PDB entry 1NIK | X-ray diffraction, 4.10 A resolution (low resolution: residue-level contacts below are approximate; hydrogen-bond / salt-bridge calls are withheld) | chains C and K of the 12 polymer chains in the assembly

Chain C:
Protein: DNA-directed RNA polymerase II, chain RPB3
Organism: Saccharomyces cerevisiae
Notes: EC 2.7.7.6
Reference sequence: P16370 (RPB3_YEAST); residues 1-318 here = UniProt positions 1-318
Amino-acid sequence (318 residues; numbered 1 to 318; the number before each row is that of its first residue):
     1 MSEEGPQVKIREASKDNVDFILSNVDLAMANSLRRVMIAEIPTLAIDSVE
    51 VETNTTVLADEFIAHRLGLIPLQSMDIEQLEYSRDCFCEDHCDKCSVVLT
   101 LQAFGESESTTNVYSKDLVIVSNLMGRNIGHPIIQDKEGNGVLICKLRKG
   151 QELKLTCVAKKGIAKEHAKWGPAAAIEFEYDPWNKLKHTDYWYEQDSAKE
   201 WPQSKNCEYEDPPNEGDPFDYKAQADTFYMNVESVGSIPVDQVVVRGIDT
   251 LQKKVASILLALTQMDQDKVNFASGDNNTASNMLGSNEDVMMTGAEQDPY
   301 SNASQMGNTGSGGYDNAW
Disordered / not traced: 1-2, 269-318
Ion coordination: Zn2+: Cys86, Cys88, Cys92, Cys95

Chain K:
Protein: DNA-directed RNA polymerase II, chain RPB11
Organism: Saccharomyces cerevisiae
Notes: EC 2.7.7.6
Reference sequence: P38902 (RPB11_YEAST); numbering as in UniProt (aligned over 1-120)
Amino-acid sequence (120 residues; numbered 1 to 120; the number before each row is that of its first residue):
     1 MNAPDRFELFLLGEGESKLKIDPDTKAPNAVVITFEKEDHTLGNLIRAEL
    51 LNDRKVLFAAYKVEHPFFARFKLRIQTTEGYDPKDALKNACNSIINKLGA
   101 LKTNFETEWNLQTLAADDAF
Disordered / not traced: 115-120

How chain C and chain K interact:
Residue-residue contacts (69; chain C residue first):
  Glu3(C) - Thr103(K)
  Glu3(C) - Asn104(K)
  Glu4(C) - Asn96(K)
  Glu4(C) - Ala100(K)
  Pro6(C) - Lys97(K)
  Pro6(C) - Leu101(K)
  Pro6(C) - Asn104(K)
  Gln7(C) - Asn104(K)
  Val8(C) - Leu101(K)
  Val8(C) - Phe105(K)
  Val8(C) - Glu108(K)
  Ile10(C) - Glu108(K)
  Ile10(C) - Trp109(K)
  Ile10(C) - Gln112(K)
  Ala13(C) - Trp109(K)
  Ala13(C) - Leu114(K)
  Ser14(C) - Trp109(K)
  Ser14(C) - Leu114(K)
  Val18(C) - Trp109(K)
  Phe20(C) - Phe105(K)
  Ala28(C) - Asn44(K)
  Ala28(C) - Ala48(K)
  Met29(C) - Leu45(K)
  Met29(C) - Ile94(K)
  Met29(C) - Leu98(K)
  Ser32(C) - Thr41(K)
  Ser32(C) - Leu45(K)
  Arg35(C) - Asp39(K)
  Arg35(C) - His40(K)
  Arg35(C) - Thr41(K)
  Val36(C) - Thr41(K)
  Arg84(C) - Phe10(K)
  Arg84(C) - Leu11(K)
  Ala164(C) - Arg6(K)
  Lys165(C) - Arg6(K)
  Lys165(C) - Leu9(K)
  Lys165(C) - Phe10(K)
  Lys165(C) - Asp39(K)
  Glu166(C) - Arg6(K)
  Glu166(C) - Phe10(K)
  His167(C) - Arg6(K)
  Asp241(C) - Phe105(K)
  Asp241(C) - Trp109(K)
  Val244(C) - Phe105(K)
  Ile248(C) - Leu98(K)
  Ile248(C) - Leu101(K)
  Ile248(C) - Lys102(K)
  Asp249(C) - Lys102(K)
  Leu251(C) - Leu45(K)
  Leu251(C) - Leu98(K)
  Gln252(C) - Ile95(K)
  Gln252(C) - Leu98(K)
  Gln252(C) - Gly99(K)
  Gln252(C) - Lys102(K)
  Lys254(C) - Glu38(K)
  Lys254(C) - Leu42(K)
  Val255(C) - Cys91(K)
  Val255(C) - Ile94(K)
  Val255(C) - Ile95(K)
  Ala256(C) - Ile95(K)
  Ile258(C) - Leu19(K)
  Ile258(C) - Leu42(K)
  Leu259(C) - Asn92(K)
  Ala261(C) - Leu19(K)
  Leu262(C) - Leu19(K)
  Leu262(C) - Leu87(K)
  Leu262(C) - Lys88(K)
  Met265(C) - Leu19(K)
  Asp266(C) - Lys88(K)
Also at the interface, not in a pair above, chain C (43 interface residues in all): Gly5, Lys9, Arg11, Leu22, Leu33, Glu40, Ile163, Val245
Also at the interface, not in a pair above, chain K (38 interface residues in all): Phe7, Ile21, Phe35, Lys84, Glu106

In short:
43 residues of chain C face 38 of chain K across their interface. Cys86(C), Cys88(C), Cys92(C) and Cys95(C)
coordinate Zn2+.
Chain C is DNA-directed RNA polymerase II, chain RPB3 and chain K is DNA-directed RNA polymerase II, chain
RPB11, both from Saccharomyces cerevisiae; the structure, Wild Type RNA Polymerase II, was determined by X-ray
diffraction.
